9EB4 - chains A and B; structure by X-ray diffraction, 2.20 A resolution.

== Chain A ==
Name: MHC Rfp-Y class I alpha chain
From: Gallus gallus
Reference sequence: Q9BCW3 (Q9BCW3_CHICK); residues 1-270 here correspond to UniProt positions 22-291 (UniProt number = residue number + 21)
Amino-acid sequence (270 residues; numbered 1 to 270; the number before each row is that of its first residue):
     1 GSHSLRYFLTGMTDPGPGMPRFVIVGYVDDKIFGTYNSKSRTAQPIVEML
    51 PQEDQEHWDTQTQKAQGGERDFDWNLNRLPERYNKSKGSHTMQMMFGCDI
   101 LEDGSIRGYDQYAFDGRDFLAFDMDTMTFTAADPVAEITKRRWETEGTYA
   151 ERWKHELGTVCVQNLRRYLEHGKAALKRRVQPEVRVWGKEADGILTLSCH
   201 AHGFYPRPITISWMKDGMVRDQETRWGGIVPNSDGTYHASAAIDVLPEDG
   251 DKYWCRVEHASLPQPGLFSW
Disordered / not traced: 85
Disulfide bonds: Cys-98/Cys-161, Cys-199/Cys-255
Ion coordination: Na+ near Ser-38 (its only coordinating residue here)
Small-molecule neighbours: N-palmitoylglycine (140): Tyr-7, Leu-9, Ile-24, Gly-26, Phe-33, Gly-34, Thr-35, Tyr-36, Ala-43, Trp-58, Gln-61, Lys-64, Ala-65, Gly-68, Asp-71, Phe-72, Met-94, Phe-96, Tyr-112, Trp-143, Tyr-149, Arg-152, Trp-153

== Chain B ==
Name: Beta-2-microglobulin
From: Gallus gallus
Reference sequence: P21611 (B2MG_CHICK); residues 2-99 here correspond to UniProt positions 22-119 (UniProt number = residue number + 20)
Amino-acid sequence (98 residues; each row starts with the number of its first residue):
     2 DLTPKVQVYSRFPASAGTKNVLNCFAAGFHPPKISITLMKDGVPMEGAQY
    52 SDMSFNDDWTFQRLVHADFTPSSGSTYACKVEHETLKEPQVYKWDPEF
Disulfide bonds: Cys-25/Cys-80

== Interface between chain A and chain B ==
Residue-residue contacts - 60 pairs, chain A then chain B:
  Phe-8(A) with Ser-55(B); Phe-56(B)
  Leu-9(A) with Phe-56(B)
  Thr-10(A) with Phe-56(B); Phe-62(B)
  Met-12(A) with Pro-33(B), hydrophobic
  Asp-14(A) with Lys-34(B), salt bridge; Glu-85(B)
  Pro-15(A) with Lys-34(B)
  Gly-16(A) with Lys-34(B)
  Met-19(A) with Arg-64(B)
  Val-23(A) with Asp-53(B); Met-54(B)
  Val-25(A) with Asp-53(B); Met-54(B)
  Tyr-27(A) with Ser-55(B), hydrogen bond
  Thr-35(A) with Asp-53(B)
  Thr-91(A) with His-31(B); Pro-33(B)
  Gln-93(A) with Phe-56(B); Trp-60(B), hydrogen bond (side chain-backbone); Phe-62(B)
  Met-94(A) with Phe-56(B)
  Gln-111(A) with Trp-60(B)
  Tyr-112(A) with Trp-60(B)
  Ala-113(A) with Trp-60(B), hydrophobic
  Asp-115(A) with His-31(B)
  Gly-116(A) with His-31(B); Trp-60(B)
  Asp-118(A) with Trp-60(B), hydrogen bond
  Glu-183(A) with Phe-13(B); Pro-14(B)
  Arg-185(A) with Pro-14(B); Ala-15(B), hydrogen bond (side chain-backbone); Glu-98(B), hydrogen bond (side chain-backbone)
  Trp-187(A) with Asp-96(B); Glu-98(B)
  Ser-198(A) with Glu-98(B), hydrogen bond
  His-200(A) with Glu-98(B), salt bridge
  His-202(A) with Ser-11(B), hydrogen bond (side chain-backbone); Arg-12(B), hydrogen bond (side chain-backbone); Phe-13(B); Pro-14(B)
  Gly-203(A) with Arg-12(B)
  Gly-227(A) with Gln-8(B), hydrogen bond (backbone-side chain)
  Val-230(A) with Gln-8(B); Tyr-10(B); Phe-26(B), hydrophobic
  Pro-231(A) with Tyr-10(B), hydrogen bond (backbone-side chain); Phe-26(B); Leu-65(B)
  Asn-232(A) with Tyr-10(B); Arg-12(B); Asn-24(B), hydrogen bond; Leu-65(B)
  Ser-233(A) with Leu-65(B); His-67(B), hydrogen bond
  Asp-234(A) with Arg-12(B), salt bridge
  Thr-236(A) with Arg-12(B), hydrogen bond
  His-238(A) with Tyr-10(B)
Interface residues without a listed pair, chain A (40 interface residues in all): Asn-37, Ser-89, Met-95, Ser-240
Interface residues without a listed pair, chain B (26 interface residues in all): Pro-32, Phe-99

== In short ==
40 residues of chain A face 26 of chain B across their interface; the contacts include 13 hydrogen bonds and 3
salt bridges. Polar pairs include Asp-14(A)/Lys-34(B), His-200(A)/Glu-98(B) and Asp-234(A)/Arg-12(B). Bound to
chain A: N-palmitoylglycine.
Here chain A is MHC Rfp-Y class I alpha chain and chain B is Beta-2-microglobulin, both from Gallus gallus.
Entry 9EB4 (Chicken YF1.7*1 presenting N-palmitoylated glycine) was determined by X-ray diffraction, deposited
together with 9EB2, 9EB3, 9EB5 and 9EB6.
